PDB entry 8BDJ | X-ray diffraction, 2.02 A resolution | chains B and C of the 3 polymer chains in the assembly

== Chain B ==
Protein: Elongin-C
Source organism: Homo sapiens
Reference sequence: Q15369 (ELOC_HUMAN); residue numbers follow UniProt; this construct covers 17-112
Chain sequence (97 residues; row label = number of the first residue in the row):
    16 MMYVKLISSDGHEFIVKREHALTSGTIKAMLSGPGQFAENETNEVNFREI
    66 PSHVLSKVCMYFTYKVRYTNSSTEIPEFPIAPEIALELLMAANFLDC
Not modelled in the structure: 50-56
Differences from the reference sequence: initiating methionine (16)

== Chain C ==
Protein: von Hippel-Lindau disease tumor suppressor
Source organism: Homo sapiens
Reference sequence: P40337 (VHL_HUMAN); numbering as in UniProt (aligned over 54-213)
Chain sequence (162 residues; numbered 52 to 213; the number before each row is that of its first residue):
    52 GSMEAGRPRPVLRSVNSREPSQVIFCNRSPRVVLPVWLNFDGEPQPYPTL
   102 PPGTGRRIHSYRGHLWLFRDAGTHDGLLVNQTELFVPSLNVDGQPIFANI
   152 TLPVYTLKERCLQVVRSLVKPENYRRLDIVRSLYEDLEDHPNVQKDLERL
   202 TQERIAHQRMGD
Not modelled in the structure: 52-61, 207-213
Differences from the reference sequence: expression tag (52-53)
Modified / non-standard residues: Cys77 (S-(dimethylarsenic)cysteine; CAS)
Swiss-Prot annotation at these positions:
  - region: Thr157 to Val166 (Interaction with Elongin BC complex)
Residues lining bound ligands: QE0 ((2S,4R)-N-[(1S)-1-[4-chloranyl-2-(2-methoxyethoxy)phenyl]ethyl]-1-[(2R)-3-methyl-2-(3-methyl-1,2-oxazol-5-yl)butanoyl]-4-oxidanyl-pyrrolidine-2-carboxamide): Asn67, Arg69, Trp88, Phe91, Tyr98, Pro99, Arg107, Ile109, His110, Ser111, Tyr112, His115, Trp117

== Chain B / chain C interface ==
Pairs across the interface (32; chain B residue first):
  Tyr76(B) with Tyr156(C), hydrogen bond (side chain-backbone); Thr157(C); Leu158(C), hydrogen bond (side chain-backbone)
  Tyr83(B) with Val155(C)
  Ser86(B) with Gln132(C)
  Ser87(B) with Gln132(C), hydrogen bond
  Glu89(B) with Arg79(C)
  Ile90(B) with Leu153(C); Val155(C), hydrophobic
  Pro91(B) with Leu153(C)
  Glu92(B) with Pro81(C); Arg82(C), salt bridge; Leu153(C); Arg161(C), salt bridge
  Phe93(B) with Leu158(C), hydrophobic; Arg161(C), hydrogen bond (backbone-side chain)
  Ile95(B) with Arg161(C); Cys162(C), hydrophobic
  Pro97(B) with Leu169(C), hydrophobic
  Ala100(B) with Val166(C), hydrophobic
  Leu101(B) with Val166(C), hydrophobic
  Leu103(B) with Cys162(C), hydrophobic
  Leu104(B) with Lys159(C); Cys162(C); Leu163(C), hydrophobic
  Ala107(B) with Leu158(C), hydrophobic; Lys159(C)
  Asn108(B) with Lys159(C), hydrogen bond; Leu184(C)
  Cys112(B) with Thr157(C); Leu158(C), hydrogen bond (backbone-backbone); Lys159(C), hydrogen bond (backbone-backbone)
Interface residues without a listed pair, chain B (24 interface residues in all): Val73, Tyr79, Lys80, Thr84, Asn85, Met105
Interface residues without a listed pair, chain C (22 interface residues in all): Ser80, Pro154, Val165, Leu178, Asp179, Ile180

== Overview ==
24 residues of chain B face 22 of chain C across their interface, with 7 hydrogen bonds and 2 salt bridges.
Polar pairs include Glu92(B)-Arg82(C), Glu92(B)-Arg161(C) and Tyr76(B)-Tyr156(C). Chain C binds compound QE0.
Chain B is Elongin-C and chain C is von Hippel-Lindau disease tumor suppressor, both from Homo sapiens; the
structure, VCB in complex with compound 30, was determined by X-ray diffraction together with 8BDI, 8BDL,
8BDM, 8BDN, 8BDO, 8BDS and 3 further entries from the same study.
